PDB entry 6PXL | X-ray diffraction, 3.74 A resolution | chains A and F of the 6 polymer chains in the assembly

# Chain A (and F)
Protein: ATP-dependent protease ATPase subunit HslU
From: Escherichia coli
Notes: chain F of this document is another copy of the same molecule, construct and numbering; everything in this record applies to it too
UniProtKB: C3SIX7 (C3SIX7_ECOLX); numbering as in UniProt (aligned over 2-443)
Amino-acid sequence (448 residues; numbered -4 to 443; the number before each row is that of its first residue; numbers below 1 keep their minus sign (His-4 is residue -4)):
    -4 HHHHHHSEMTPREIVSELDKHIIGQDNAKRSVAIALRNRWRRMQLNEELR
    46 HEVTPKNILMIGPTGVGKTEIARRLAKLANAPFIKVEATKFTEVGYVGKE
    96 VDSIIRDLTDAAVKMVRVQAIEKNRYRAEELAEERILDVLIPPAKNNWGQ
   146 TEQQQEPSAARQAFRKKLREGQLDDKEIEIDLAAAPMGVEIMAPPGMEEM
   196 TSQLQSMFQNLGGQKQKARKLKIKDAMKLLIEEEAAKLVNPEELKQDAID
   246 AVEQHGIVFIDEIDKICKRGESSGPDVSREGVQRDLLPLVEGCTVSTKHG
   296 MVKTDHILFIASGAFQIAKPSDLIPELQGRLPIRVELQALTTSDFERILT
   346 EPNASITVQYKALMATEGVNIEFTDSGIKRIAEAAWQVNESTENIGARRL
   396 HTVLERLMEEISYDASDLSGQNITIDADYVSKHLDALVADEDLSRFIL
Unresolved in the structure: -4 to 0, 88-91, 140-151, 168-221, 264-267 (chain F: -4 to 0, 89-92, 139-151, 176-185, 207-208, 265-268)
Differences from the reference sequence: expression tag (-4 to 1)
Modified residues: Mse4, Mse38, Mse55, Mse110, Mse222, Mse296, Mse359, Mse403 (selenomethionine; parent Met); Mse182, Mse187, Mse192, Mse195, Mse202 (selenomethionine)
Metal / ion sites: Mg2+ near Glu331 (its only coordinating residue here)
Small-molecule neighbours: ADP (adenosine-5'-diphosphate): His16, Ile17, Ile18, Pro58, Thr59, Gly60, Val61, Gly62, Lys63, Thr64, Glu65, Lys80, Asp256, Leu335, Ile343, Ala392, Arg393, His396

# Chain A / chain F interface
Pairs across the interface - 80 pairs, chain A then chain F:
  Thr5(A) - Ser411(F)
  Pro6(A) - Tyr408(F)
  Pro6(A) - Ser411(F)
  Arg7(A) - Tyr408(F)
  Arg7(A) - Asp409(F)  salt bridge
  Arg7(A) - Asp412(F)  salt bridge
  Val10(A) - Tyr408(F)
  Arg25(A) - Tyr408(F)
  Ile29(A) - Glu404(F)
  Ile29(A) - Ser407(F)
  Ile29(A) - Tyr408(F)  hydrophobic
  Arg32(A) - Glu362(F)  salt bridge
  Arg32(A) - Ser411(F)
  Trp35(A) - Thr361(F)
  Trp35(A) - Glu362(F)
  Arg36(A) - Mse359(F)
  Arg36(A) - Thr361(F)
  Arg36(A) - Glu362(F)  salt bridge
  Arg36(A) - Ser407(F)  hydrogen bond (side chain-backbone)
  Arg36(A) - Ala410(F)
  Gln39(A) - Thr361(F)
  Leu40(A) - Ala357(F)
  Leu40(A) - Leu358(F)  hydrophobic
  Leu40(A) - Thr361(F)
  Glu47(A) - Arg69(F)  salt bridge
  Glu47(A) - Gln354(F)
  Lys51(A) - Glu400(F)
  Ile56(A) - Phe441(F)  hydrophobic
  Glu95(A) - Pro190(F)
  Arg101(A) - Pro190(F)
  Arg101(A) - Glu193(F)
  Arg122(A) - Glu172(F)  salt bridge
  Arg122(A) - Lys215(F)
  Leu126(A) - Lys215(F)
  Ala231(A) - Arg214(F)
  Lys232(A) - Glu174(F)  salt bridge
  Lys232(A) - Ala213(F)
  Lys232(A) - Arg214(F)
  Lys232(A) - Lys215(F)
  Asn235(A) - Arg214(F)  hydrogen bond
  Glu237(A) - Gln204(F)
  Glu237(A) - Gln209(F)
  Glu237(A) - Lys210(F)
  Glu238(A) - Leu216(F)
  Asp242(A) - Lys223(F)  salt bridge
  Arg279(A) - Glu82(F)  salt bridge
  Arg279(A) - Thr84(F)
  Arg279(A) - Glu257(F)  salt bridge
  Arg279(A) - Lys260(F)
  Asp280(A) - Lys85(F)
  Asp280(A) - Glu88(F)
  Leu282(A) - Glu82(F)
  Glu286(A) - Lys80(F)  salt bridge
  Thr292(A) - Ser197(F)
  Lys293(A) - Mse187(F)
  Phe310(A) - Phe441(F)  hydrophobic
  Lys314(A) - Asp437(F)  salt bridge
  Lys314(A) - Arg440(F)
  Lys314(A) - Phe441(F)
  Pro315(A) - Arg440(F)
  Pro315(A) - Phe441(F)
  Ser316(A) - Glu388(F)  hydrogen bond
  Ser316(A) - Arg440(F)
  Pro320(A) - Arg393(F)  hydrogen bond (backbone-side chain)
  Glu321(A) - Asp256(F)
  Glu321(A) - Arg393(F)
  Gln323(A) - Ile390(F)
  Gln323(A) - Arg394(F)
  Gln323(A) - Thr397(F)
  Gly324(A) - Arg393(F)
  Gly324(A) - His396(F)
  Pro327(A) - Glu400(F)
  Arg329(A) - Thr397(F)
  Arg329(A) - Arg401(F)  hydrogen bond (backbone-side chain)
  Arg329(A) - Arg440(F)
  Arg329(A) - Phe441(F)  hydrogen bond (side chain-backbone)
  Arg329(A) - Ile442(F)
  Arg329(A) - Leu443(F)  hydrogen bond (side chain-backbone)
  Glu331(A) - Leu438(F)
  Glu331(A) - Ile442(F)
Also at the interface, not in a pair above, chain A (51 interface residues in all): Ala28, Asn33, Leu44, Val48, Leu233, Ser291, Mse296, Lys298, Leu326, Val330
Also at the interface, not in a pair above, chain F (56 interface residues in all): Thr59, Lys109, Asp220, Leu224, Lys293, Ala349

# In short
Chain A and chain F form an interface of 51 and 56 residues respectively, with 7 hydrogen bonds and 12 salt
bridges. Polar contacts include Arg7(A)-Asp409(F), Arg7(A)-Asp412(F) and Arg32(A)-Glu362(F). Chain A binds
ADP.
Chain A and chain F are both ATP-dependent protease ATPase subunit HslU (Escherichia coli); the structure,
3.74 Angstroms resolution structure of HlsU with an axial-channel plug, was determined by X-ray diffraction
(same publication as 6PXI and 6PXK).
